PDB entry 7XV3 | electron microscopy, 2.76 A resolution | chains R and A of the 5 polymer chains in the assembly

# Chain R
Molecule: Probable G-protein coupled receptor 174
From: Homo sapiens
UniProt: Q9BXC1 (GP174_HUMAN); numbering as in UniProt (aligned over 1-333)
Chain sequence (333 residues; row label = number of the first residue in the row):
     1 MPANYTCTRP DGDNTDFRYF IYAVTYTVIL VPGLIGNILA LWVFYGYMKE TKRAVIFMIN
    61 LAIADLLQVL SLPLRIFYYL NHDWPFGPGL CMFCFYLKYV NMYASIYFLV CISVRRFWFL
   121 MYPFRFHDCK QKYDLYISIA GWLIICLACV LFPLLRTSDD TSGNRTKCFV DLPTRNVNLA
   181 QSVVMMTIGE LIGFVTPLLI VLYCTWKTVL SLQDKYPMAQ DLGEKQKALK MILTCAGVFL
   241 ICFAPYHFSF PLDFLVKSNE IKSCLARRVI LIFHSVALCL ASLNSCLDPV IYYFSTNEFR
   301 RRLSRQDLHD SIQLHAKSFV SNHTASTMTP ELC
Not modelled in the structure: 1-14, 304-333
UniProt features mapped onto this chain:
  - glycosylation (N-linked (GlcNAc...) asparagine): N4, N164
Disulfide bonds: C91-C168
Small-molecule neighbours: WJS ((2S)-2-$l4-azanyl-3-[[(2R)-3-octadecanoyloxy-2-oxidanyl-propoxy]-oxidanyl-oxidanylidene-$l6-phosphanyl]oxy-propanoic acid): Y22, Y26, R75, Y79, F95, K98, Y99, Y103, I106, Y107, I145, C149, L151, F152, L155, R156, F169, V170, M185, G189, I192, G193, P197, Y246, F250, D253, F254, K257, H274, L278
What the authors report for this chain:
  - binding site for WJS: R18, Y22, Y26, R75, Y79, K98, Y99, Y103, F152, R156, F169, Y246, F250, K257
  - mutagenesis - Y22A, Y26A, R75A, K98A, R156A: decreased signaling in response to WJS
  - mutagenesis - Y79A, Y79F, F254A: unchanged signaling in response to WJS
  - contacts within the chain: R115-D134 (salt bridge), R75-F169 (cation-pi contact)
  - conformationally variable residues (side-chain flip): R116, Y292
  - mutagenesis - Y26A: decreased signaling in response to LysoPS

# Chain A
Molecule: Engineered G protein subunit S (mini-Gs)
From: Homo sapiens
Chain sequence (361 residues; numbered 8 to 394; 26 numbers in that range are skipped by the numbering (no residue carries them; nothing is unmodelled there); the number before each row is that of its first residue):
     8 MGCTLSAEDK AAVERSKMIE KQLQKDKQVY RATHRLLLLG ADNSGKSTIV KQMRIYH
    81 VNGYSEEECK QYKAVVYSNT IQSIIAIIRA MGRLKIDFGD SARADDARQL FVLAGAAEEG
   141 FMTAELAGVI KRLWKDSGVQ ACFNRSREYQ LNDSAAYYLN DLDRIAQPNY IPTQQDVLRT
   201 RVKTSGIFET KFQVDKVNFH MFDVGAQRDE RRKWIQCFND VTAIIFVVDS SDY
   264 NRLQEALNDF KSIWNNRWLR TISVILFLNK QDLLAEKVLA GKSKIEDYFP EFARYTTPED
   324 ATPEPGEDPR VTRAKYFIRD EFLRISTASG DGRHYCYPHF TCSVDTENAR RIFNDCRDII
   384 QRMHLRQYEL L
Not modelled in the structure: 8-11, 81-203

# Chain R / chain A interface
Contacting residue pairs - 41 pairs, chain R then chain A:
  F44(R) - L393(A)  hydrophobic
  R53(R) - Q390(A)
  R53(R) - Y391(A)
  V55(R) - L393(A)
  F57(R) - L394(A)
  M58(R) - L394(A)
  I112(R) - L394(A)  hydrophobic
  R115(R) - L394(A)
  R116(R) - L394(A)
  F119(R) - H387(A)
  F119(R) - L394(A)  hydrophobic
  L120(R) - Q384(A)  hydrogen bond (backbone-side chain)
  P123(R) - I383(A)
  P123(R) - H387(A)  hydrogen bond (backbone-side chain)
  F124(R) - H41(A)
  F124(R) - V217(A)  hydrophobic
  F124(R) - F376(A)  hydrophobic
  F124(R) - R380(A)
  F124(R) - I383(A)  hydrophobic
  F126(R) - H387(A)
  F126(R) - Y391(A)  hydrophobic
  H127(R) - R38(A)
  D128(R) - Y391(A)  hydrogen bond
  Q131(R) - Y391(A)
  S211(R) - Q384(A)
  Y216(R) - Y360(A)
  M218(R) - Y358(A)  hydrophobic
  M218(R) - R385(A)
  Q220(R) - Y358(A)
  Q220(R) - C359(A)  hydrogen bond (side chain-backbone)
  D221(R) - Y358(A)  hydrogen bond
  D221(R) - R385(A)  salt bridge
  L222(R) - Y358(A)
  E224(R) - Y358(A)  hydrogen bond
  E224(R) - R385(A)  salt bridge
  K225(R) - D381(A)  salt bridge
  K225(R) - Q384(A)
  T296(R) - E392(A)
  N297(R) - E392(A)  hydrogen bond (backbone-side chain)
  E298(R) - E392(A)
  F299(R) - L393(A)  hydrophobic
Interface residues without a listed pair, chain R (32 interface residues in all): Y47, C129, A228, Y293
Interface residues without a listed pair, chain A (25 interface residues in all): A39, L346, S349, T350, G355, C379, L388
Interface features reported in the paper:
  - specific contacts: F44(R)-L393(A) (hydrophobic contact), Y47(R)-L393(A) (hydrophobic contact), V55(R)-L393(A) (hydrophobic contact), P123(R)-H387(A) (backbone contact), D128(R)-Y391(A) (hydrogen bond), Q220(R)-C359(A) (hydrogen bond), D221(R)-Y358(A) (hydrogen bond), E224(R)-R385(A), E224(R)-Y358(A), K225(R)-Q384(A), K225(R)-D381(A), Y293(R)-L393(A) (hydrophobic contact), N297(R)-E392(A) (hydrogen bond), F299(R)-L393(A) (hydrophobic contact)
  - interface residues, chain R: M58(R), Y293(R)

# In short
32 residues of chain R and 25 residues of chain A are in contact; the contacts include 7 hydrogen bonds and 3
salt bridges. Polar contacts include D221(R)-R385(A), E224(R)-R385(A) and K225(R)-D381(A). The authors report
hydrophobic contacts between F44(R) and L393(A), Y47(R) and L393(A) and V55(R) and L393(A) among others; a
backbone contact between P123(R) and H387(A); hydrogen bonds between D128(R) and Y391(A), Q220(R) and C359(A)
and D221(R) and Y358(A) among others. The paper reports a binding site for WJS at R18(R), Y22(R) and Y26(R)
among others; Y22A, Y26A and R75A of chain R, among others, reduce signaling in response to WJS; 8
substitutions were tested in all.
Here chain R is Probable G-protein coupled receptor 174 and chain A is Engineered G protein subunit S
(mini-Gs), both from Homo sapiens. Entry 7XV3 (Cryo-EM structure of LPS-bound GPR174 in complex with Gs
protein) was determined by electron microscopy.
